1NDQ - chain A; structure by X-ray diffraction, 1.80 A resolution.

[Chain A]
Protein: Subtilisin Savinase
Organism: Bacillus lentus
Notes: EC 3.4.21.62
UniProt: P29600 (SUBS_BACLE); the author numbering skips numbers that UniProt does not, so the offset changes along the chain: 1-36 = UniProt 1-36; 38-57 = UniProt 37-56; 59-158 = UniProt 57-156; 163-275 = UniProt 157-269
Amino-acid sequence (269 residues; each row starts with the number of its first residue; note: 6 numbers in that range are skipped by the numbering (no residue carries them; nothing is unmodelled there)):
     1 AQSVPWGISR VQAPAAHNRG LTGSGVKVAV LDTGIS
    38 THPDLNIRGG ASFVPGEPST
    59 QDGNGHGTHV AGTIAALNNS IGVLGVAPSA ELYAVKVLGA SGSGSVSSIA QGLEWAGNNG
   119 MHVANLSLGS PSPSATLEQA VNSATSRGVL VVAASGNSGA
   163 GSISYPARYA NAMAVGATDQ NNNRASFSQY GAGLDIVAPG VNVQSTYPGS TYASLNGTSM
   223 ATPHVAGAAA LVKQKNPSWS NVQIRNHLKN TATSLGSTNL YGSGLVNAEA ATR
Bound ions: Ca2+ site 1: Gln2, Asp41, Leu75, Asn77, Ile79, Val81; Ca2+ site 2: Ala169, Tyr171, Ala174

[Overview]
Gln2, Asp41, Leu75, Asn77, Ile79 and Val81 coordinate Ca2+ site 1. The Ca2+ site 2 is built by Ala169, Tyr171
and Ala174.
Chain A is Subtilisin Savinase (Bacillus lentus); the structure, Bacillus lentus subtilisin, was determined by
X-ray diffraction together with 1NDU from the same study.
